7TR6 - chains C and I of the 15 polymer chains in the assembly; structure by electron microscopy, 3.40 A resolution.

Chain C:
Molecule: Cas8a
Source organism: Pyrococcus furiosus DSM 3638
UniProt: Q8U338 (Q8U338_PYRFU); aligned to UniProt positions 3-343 over residues 2-342 (the alignment contains insertions or deletions, so no single offset holds)
Sequence (341 residues; row label = number of the first residue in the row):
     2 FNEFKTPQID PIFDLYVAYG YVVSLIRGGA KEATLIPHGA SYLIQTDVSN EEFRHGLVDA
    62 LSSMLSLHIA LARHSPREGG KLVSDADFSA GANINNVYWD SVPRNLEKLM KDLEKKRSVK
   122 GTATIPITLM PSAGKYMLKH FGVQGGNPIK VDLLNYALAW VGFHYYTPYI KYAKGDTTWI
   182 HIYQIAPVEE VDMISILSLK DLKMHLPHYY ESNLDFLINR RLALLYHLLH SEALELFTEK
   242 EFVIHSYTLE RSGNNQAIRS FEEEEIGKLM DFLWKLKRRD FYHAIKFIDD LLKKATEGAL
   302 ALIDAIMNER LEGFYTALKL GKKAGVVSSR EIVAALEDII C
Disordered / not traced: 74-81
Sequence notes: conflict Val24 (Glu25 in Q8U338), Ser64 (Glu65 in Q8U338), Leu110 (Val111 in Q8U338)
What the authors report for this chain:
  - mutagenesis - N96A (10-fold), N96A/N97A (10-fold), N97A (10-fold), K136A (10-fold): decreased binding to target

Chain I:
Molecule: Cas7a
Source organism: Pyrococcus furiosus DSM 3638
UniProt: Q8U333 (Q8U333_PYRFU); numbering as in UniProt (aligned over 1-336)
Sequence (336 residues; row label = number of the first residue in the row):
     1 MYVRISGRIR LNAHSLNAQG GGGTNYIEIT KTKVTVRTEN GWTVVEVPAI TGNMLKHWHF
    61 VGFVDYFKTT PYGVNLTERA LRYNGTRFGQ GETTATKANG ATVQLNDEAT IIKELADADV
   121 HGFLAPKTGR RRVSLVKASF ILPTEDFIKE VEGERLITAI KHNRVDVDEK GAIGSSKEGT
   181 AQMLFSREYA TGLYGFSIVL DLGLVGIPQG LPVKFEENQP RPNIVIDPNE RKARIESALK
   241 ALIPMLSGYI GANLARSFPV FKVEELVAIA SEGPIPALVH GFYEDYIEAN RSIIKNARAL
   301 GFNIEVFTYN VDLGEDIEAT KVSSVEELVA NLVKMV
Disordered / not traced: 336

Interface between chain C and chain I:
Residue-residue contacts - 6 pairs, chain C then chain I:
  Phe142(C) - Pro126(I)
  Phe142(C) - Arg131(I)
  Trp180(C) - Gly23(I)
  Asp305(C) - Arg155(I)  salt bridge
  Arg311(C) - Gly153(I)
  Arg311(C) - Glu154(I)
Interface residues without a listed pair, chain C (7 interface residues in all): Arg222, Glu298, Asn309
Interface residues without a listed pair, chain I (9 interface residues in all): Tyr26, Glu46, Ser186

Overview:
Chain C and chain I form an interface of 7 and 9 residues respectively; the contacts include 1 salt bridge.
The salt-bridged pair is Asp305(C)-Arg155(I). From the paper: N96A, N96A/N97A and N97A of chain C, among
others, reduce binding to target.
Chain C is Cas8a and chain I is Cas7a, both from Pyrococcus furiosus DSM 3638; the structure, Cascade complex
from type I-A CRISPR-Cas system, was determined by electron microscopy (same publication as 7TR8, 7TR9 and
7TRA).
